PDB entry 4RNJ | X-ray diffraction, 2.32 A resolution | chains A and B

== Chain A ==
Name: Motility regulator
Organism: Pseudomonas aeruginosa PAO1
Notes: EC 3.1.4.52; fragment: EAL domain
Reference sequence: Q9HVI8 (Q9HVI8_PSEAE); residues -5 to 259 here correspond to UniProt positions 1145-1409 (UniProt number = residue number + 1150)
Amino-acid sequence (286 residues; each row starts with the number of its first residue; numbers below 1 keep their minus sign (Met-26 is residue -26)):
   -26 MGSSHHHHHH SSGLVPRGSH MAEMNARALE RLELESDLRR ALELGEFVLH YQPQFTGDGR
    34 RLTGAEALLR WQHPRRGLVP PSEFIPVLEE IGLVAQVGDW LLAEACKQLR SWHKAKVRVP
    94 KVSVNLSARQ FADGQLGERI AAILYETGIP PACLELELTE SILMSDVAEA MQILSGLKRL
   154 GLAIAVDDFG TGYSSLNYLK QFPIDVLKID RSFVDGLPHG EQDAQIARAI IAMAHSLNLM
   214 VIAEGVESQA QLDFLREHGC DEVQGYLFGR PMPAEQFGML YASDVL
Disordered / not traced: -26 to 0, 256-259
Sequence notes: expression tag (-26 to -6)
Reported in the primary citation:
  - conformationally variable residues (helix shift, side-chain flip): Gly165 to Gln174, Tyr239

== Chain B ==
Name: Motility regulator
Organism: Pseudomonas aeruginosa PAO1
Notes: EC 3.1.4.52; fragment: EAL domain
Reference sequence: Q9HVI8 (Q9HVI8_PSEAE); residues -2 to 262 here correspond to UniProt positions 1145-1409 (UniProt number = residue number + 1147)
Amino-acid sequence (286 residues; row label = number of the first residue in the row; numbers below 1 keep their minus sign (Met-23 is residue -23)):
   -23 MGSSHHHHHH SSGLVPRGSH MAEMNARALE RLELESDLRR ALELGEFVLH YQPQFTGDGR
    37 RLTGAEALLR WQHPRRGLVP PSEFIPVLEE IGLVAQVGDW LLAEACKQLR SWHKAKVRVP
    97 KVSVNLSARQ FADGQLGERI AAILYETGIP PACLELELTE SILMSDVAEA MQILSGLKRL
   157 GLAIAVDDFG TGYSSLNYLK QFPIDVLKID RSFVDGLPHG EQDAQIARAI IAMAHSLNLM
   217 VIAEGVESQA QLDFLREHGC DEVQGYLFGR PMPAEQFGML YASDVL
Disordered / not traced: -23 to 0, 164-168, 260-262
Sequence notes: expression tag (-23 to -3)

== Chain A / chain B interface ==
Contacting residue pairs (26; chain A residue first):
  His23(A) with Leu256(B)
  Phe28(A) with Arg36(B)
  Gly32(A) with Arg36(B)
  Gln45(A) with Gln252(B), hydrogen bond
  Gly50(A) with Gln252(B)
  Leu51(A) with Gln252(B), hydrogen bond (backbone-side chain); Met255(B)
  Pro53(A) with Met255(B), hydrophobic
  Glu220(A) with Arg94(B), salt bridge
  Tyr239(A) with Arg37(B); Arg94(B)
  Leu240(A) with Arg37(B), hydrogen bond (backbone-side chain)
  Phe241(A) with Arg36(B)
  Gly242(A) with Arg36(B)
  Arg243(A) with Tyr257(B), hydrogen bond (side chain-backbone); Ala258(B), hydrogen bond (side chain-backbone); Ser259(B), hydrogen bond (side chain-backbone)
  Pro246(A) with Leu256(B)
  Gln249(A) with Leu243(B); Phe244(B); Gly245(B)
  Met252(A) with Gln225(B); Leu243(B), hydrophobic
  Leu253(A) with Gly35(B); Leu228(B), hydrophobic
  Ala255(A) with Gln225(B)
Other interface residues (no listed pair), chain A (20 interface residues in all): Pro244, Tyr254
Other interface residues (no listed pair), chain B (16 interface residues in all): Leu38

== In short ==
20 residues of chain A and 16 residues of chain B are in contact, with 6 hydrogen bonds and 1 salt bridge.
Polar pairs include Glu220(A)-Arg94(B), Gln45(A)-Gln252(B) and Leu51(A)-Gln252(B). The paper reports
conformational variability at Gly165(A) and Tyr239(A).
Both chains are Motility regulator (Pseudomonas aeruginosa PAO1). Entry 4RNJ (PaMorA phosphodiesterase domain,
apo form) was determined by X-ray diffraction, deposited together with 4RNF, 4RNH and 4RNI.
